8OM3 - chains D and r of the 35 polymer chains in the assembly; structure by electron microscopy, 2.87 A resolution.

# Chain D
Name: 37S ribosomal protein NAM9, mitochondrial
Organism: Saccharomyces cerevisiae
Reference sequence: P27929 (NAM9_YEAST); numbering as in UniProt (aligned over 1-486)
Amino-acid sequence (486 residues; numbered 1 to 486; the number before each row is that of its first residue):
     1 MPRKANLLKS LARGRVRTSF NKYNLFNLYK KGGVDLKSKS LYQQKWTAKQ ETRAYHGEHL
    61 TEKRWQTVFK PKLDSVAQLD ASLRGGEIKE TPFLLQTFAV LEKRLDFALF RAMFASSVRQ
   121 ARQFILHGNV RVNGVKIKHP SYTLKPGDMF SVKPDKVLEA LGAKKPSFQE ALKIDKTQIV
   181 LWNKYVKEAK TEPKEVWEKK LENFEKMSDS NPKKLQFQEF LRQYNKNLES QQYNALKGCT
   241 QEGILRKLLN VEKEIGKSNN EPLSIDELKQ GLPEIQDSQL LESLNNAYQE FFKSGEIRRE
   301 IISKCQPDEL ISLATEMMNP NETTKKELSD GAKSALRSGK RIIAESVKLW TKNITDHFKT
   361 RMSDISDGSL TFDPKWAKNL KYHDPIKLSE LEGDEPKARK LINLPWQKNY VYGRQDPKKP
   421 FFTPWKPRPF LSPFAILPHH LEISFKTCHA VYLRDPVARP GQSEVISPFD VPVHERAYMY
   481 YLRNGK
Disordered / not traced: 1, 225-368

# Chain r
Molecule: 15S mitochondrial rRNA
Organism: Saccharomyces cerevisiae
Sequence (1647 nucleotides; row label = number of the first residue in the row; note: 2 numbers in that range are skipped by the numbering (no residue carries them; nothing is unmodelled there)):
     1 GUAAAAAAUU UAUAAGAAUA UGAUGUUGGU UCAGAUUAAG CGCUAAAUAA GGACAUGACA
    61 CAUGCGAAUC AUACGUUUAU UAUUGAUAAG AUAAUAAAUA UGUGGUGUAA ACGUGAGUAA
   121 UUUUAUUAGG AAUUAAUGAA CUAUAGAAUA AGCUAAAUAC UUAAUAUAUU AUUAUAUAAA
   181 AAUAAUUUAU AUAAUAAAAA GGAUAUAUAU AUAAUAUAUA UUUAUCUAUA GUCAAGCCAA
   241 UAAUGGUUUA GGUAGUAGGU UUAUUAAGAG UUAAACCUAG CCAACGAUCC AUAAUCGAUA
   301 AUGAAAGUUA GAACGAUCAC GUUGACUCUG AAAUAUAGUC AAUAUCUAUA AGAUACAGCA
   361 GUGAGGAAUA UUGGACAAUG AUCGAAAGAU UGAUCCAGUU ACUUAUUAGG AUGAUAUAUA
   421 AAAAUAUUUU AUUUUAUUUA UAAAUAUUAA AUAUUUAUAA UAAUAAUAAU AAUAAUAUAU
   481 AUAUAUAAAU UGAUUAAAAA UAAAAUCCAU AAAUAAUUAA AAUAAUGAUA UUAAUUACCA
   541 UAUAUAUUUU UAUAUGGAUA UAUAUAUUAA UAAUAAUAUU AAUUUUAUUA UUAUUAAUAA
   601 UAUAUUUUAA UAGUCCUGAC UAAUAUUUGU GCCAGCAGUC GCGGUAACAC AAAGAGGGCG
   661 AGCGUUAAUC AUAAUGGUUU AAAGGAUCCG UAGAAUGAAU UAUAUAUUAU AAUUUAGAGU
   721 UAAUAAAAU
   731 UAAUUAAAGA AUUAUAAUAG UAAAGAUGAA AUAAUAAUAA UAAUUAUAAG ACUAAUAUAU
   791 GUGAAAAUAU UAAUUAAAUA UUAACUGACA UUGAGGGAUU AAAACUAGAG UAGCGAAACG
   851 GAUUCGAUAC CCGUGUAGUU CUAGUAGUAA ACUAUGAAUA CAAUUAUUUA UA
   904 UAUAUAUUAU AUAUAAAUAA UAAAUGAAAA UGAAAGUAUU CCACCUGAAG AGUACGUUAG
   964 CAAUAAUGAA ACUCAAAACA AUAGACGGUU ACAGACUUAA GCAGUGGAGC AUGUUAUUUA
  1024 AUUCGAUAAU CCACGACUAA CCUUACCAUA UUUUGAAUAU UAUAAUAAUU AUUAUAAUUA
  1084 UUAUAUUACA GGCGUUACAU UGUUGUCUUU AGUUCGUGCU GCAAAGUUUU AGAUUAAGUU
  1144 CAUAAACGAA CAAAACUCCA UAUAUAUAAU UUUAAUUAUA UAUAAUUUUA UAUUAUUUAU
  1204 UAAUAUAAAG AAAGGAAUUA AGACAAAUCA UAAUGAUCCU UAUAAUAUGG GUAAUAGACG
  1264 UGCUAUAAUA AAAUGAUAAU AAAAUUAUAU AAAAUAUAUU UAAUUAUAUU UAAUUAAUAA
  1324 UAUAAAACAU UUUAAUUUUU AAUAUAUUUU UUUAUUAUAU AUUAAUAUGA AUUAUAAUCU
  1384 GAAAUUCGAU UAUAUGAAAA AAGAAUUGCU AGUAAUACGU AAAUUAGUAU GUUACGGUGA
  1444 AUAUUCUAAC UGUUUCGCAC UAAUCACUCA UCACGCGUUG AAACAUAUUA UUAUCUUAUU
  1504 AUUUAUAUAA UAUUUUUUAA UAAAUAUUAA UAAUUAUUAA UUUAUAUUUA UUUAUAUCAG
  1564 AAAUAAUAUG AAUUAAUGCG AAGUUGAAAU ACAGUUACCG UAGGGGAACC UGCGGUGGGC
  1624 UUAUAAAUAU CUUAAAUAUU CUUACA
Disordered / not traced: 1-11, 168-193, 210-215, 423-475, 546-547, 561-602, 764-768, 909-911, 1075-1078, 1529-1536
Ion coordination: K+ site 1: U19, G28, G29; Mg2+ site 1 near A33 (its only coordinating residue here); Mg2+ site 2 near G40 (its only coordinating residue here); Mg2+ site 3: A55, U56, G115; K+ site 2: U72, A73, A385; Mg2+ site 4 near A110 (its only coordinating residue here); Mg2+ site 5 near G113 (its only coordinating residue here); K+ site 3: G113, C359; K+ site 4: G115, G117, A294; Mg2+ site 6: A116, G117, A294; Mg2+ site 7: U149, G201; Mg2+ site 8: A159, C160; 22 more K+ sites not listed; 56 more Mg2+ sites not listed

# Interface between chain D and chain r
Contacting residue pairs - 126 pairs, chain D then chain r:
  Pro2(D) - U407(r)  phosphate contact
  Pro2(D) - A408(r)  phosphate contact
  Lys4(D) - A612(r)  salt bridge to the phosphate
  Leu7(D) - A500(r)  phosphate contact
  Leu7(D) - A502(r)  phosphate contact
  Leu8(D) - A502(r)  hydrogen bond to the phosphate
  Lys9(D) - G413(r)  hydrogen bond to the base
  Lys9(D) - U501(r)  hydrogen bond to the sugar
  Lys9(D) - A502(r)  hydrogen bond to the phosphate
  Ser10(D) - U501(r)  phosphate contact
  Ser10(D) - A502(r)  hydrogen bond to the phosphate
  Leu11(D) - U501(r)  hydrogen bond to the phosphate
  Ala12(D) - A499(r)  phosphate contact
  Arg13(D) - G656(r)  salt bridge to the phosphate
  Arg13(D) - G657(r)  salt bridge to the phosphate
  Phe20(D) - U412(r)  phosphate contact
  Asn21(D) - U412(r)  hydrogen bond to the phosphate
  Lys22(D) - G413(r)  salt bridge to the phosphate
  Lys22(D) - A414(r)  salt bridge to the phosphate
  Tyr23(D) - A414(r)  hydrogen bond to the phosphate
  Tyr23(D) - U501(r)  base contact
  Leu41(D) - A15(r)  base contact
  Tyr42(D) - U621(r)  sugar contact
  Tyr42(D) - A622(r)  phosphate contact
  Gln43(D) - A622(r)  hydrogen bond to the phosphate
  Lys45(D) - A15(r)  hydrogen bond to the base
  Trp46(D) - A622(r)  hydrogen bond to the sugar
  Trp46(D) - G658(r)  hydrogen bond to the phosphate
  Lys49(D) - C659(r)  salt bridge to the phosphate
  Gln50(D) - G657(r)  hydrogen bond to the phosphate
  Gln50(D) - G658(r)  hydrogen bond to the phosphate
  Thr61(D) - G660(r)  phosphate contact
  Thr61(D) - A661(r)  phosphate contact
  Glu62(D) - C659(r)  phosphate contact
  Glu62(D) - G660(r)  hydrogen bond to the phosphate
  Lys63(D) - C659(r)  phosphate contact
  Lys63(D) - G660(r)  hydrogen bond to the phosphate
  Lys63(D) - C663(r)  salt bridge to the phosphate
  Arg64(D) - A405(r)  salt bridge to the phosphate
  Arg64(D) - U406(r)  salt bridge to the phosphate
  Lys72(D) - A12(r)  base contact
  Ser116(D) - A411(r)  sugar contact
  Ser117(D) - G410(r)  phosphate contact
  Ser117(D) - A411(r)  hydrogen bond to the phosphate
  Arg119(D) - G410(r)  salt bridge to the phosphate
  Gln120(D) - G410(r)  sugar contact
  Gln120(D) - A411(r)  hydrogen bond to the sugar
  Arg122(D) - U407(r)  salt bridge to the phosphate
  Arg122(D) - A408(r)  salt bridge to the phosphate
  Arg122(D) - G410(r)  salt bridge to the phosphate
  Gln123(D) - A408(r)  hydrogen bond to the phosphate
  Gln123(D) - G409(r)  hydrogen bond to the phosphate
  Gln123(D) - G410(r)  hydrogen bond to the phosphate
  Leu126(D) - U407(r)  phosphate contact
  Leu126(D) - A408(r)  phosphate contact
  His127(D) - A509(r)  hydrogen bond to the sugar
  His127(D) - U510(r)  sugar contact
  Arg131(D) - U549(r)  base contact
  Arg131(D) - U550(r)  salt bridge to the phosphate
  Asn133(D) - U548(r)  base contact
  Gly134(D) - U548(r)  hydrogen bond to the base
  Gly134(D) - U549(r)  hydrogen bond to the sugar
  Gly134(D) - U550(r)  phosphate contact
  Lys136(D) - U536(r)  salt bridge to the phosphate
  Lys138(D) - U535(r)  salt bridge to the phosphate
  Pro140(D) - U407(r)  phosphate contact
  Lys156(D) - C508(r)  sugar contact
  Lys156(D) - A509(r)  sugar contact
  Glu159(D) - C508(r)  hydrogen bond to the sugar
  Lys164(D) - U412(r)  sugar contact
  Lys164(D) - U506(r)  hydrogen bond to the sugar
  Lys164(D) - C507(r)  hydrogen bond to the sugar
  Lys165(D) - C507(r)  phosphate contact
  Lys165(D) - C508(r)  salt bridge to the phosphate
  Ser167(D) - U506(r)  phosphate contact
  Ser167(D) - C507(r)  phosphate contact
  Glu170(D) - U506(r)  hydrogen bond to the sugar
  Lys173(D) - U417(r)  salt bridge to the phosphate
  Thr177(D) - U482(r)  base contact
  Val180(D) - A420(r)  base contact
  Leu181(D) - A479(r)  sugar contact
  Leu181(D) - U482(r)  base contact
  Trp182(D) - U476(r)  base contact
  Trp182(D) - U478(r)  sugar contact
  Trp182(D) - A479(r)  sugar contact
  Asn183(D) - A421(r)  base contact
  Lys184(D) - A420(r)  hydrogen bond to the base
  Tyr185(D) - U478(r)  hydrogen bond to the phosphate
  Tyr185(D) - A479(r)  sugar contact
  Lys187(D) - A421(r)  sugar contact
  Trp197(D) - A477(r)  base contact
  Lys200(D) - A477(r)  hydrogen bond to the sugar
  Lys200(D) - U478(r)  salt bridge to the phosphate
  Lys200(D) - A479(r)  salt bridge to the phosphate
  Lys213(D) - U480(r)  hydrogen bond to the base
  Phe220(D) - A477(r)  sugar contact
  Phe220(D) - U478(r)  base contact
  Tyr224(D) - A477(r)  stacking on the base
  Asp373(D) - A477(r)  hydrogen bond to the base
  Lys375(D) - A477(r)  base contact
  Trp376(D) - A477(r)  base contact
  Asn379(D) - A477(r)  base contact
  Leu380(D) - U476(r)  sugar contact
  Leu380(D) - U478(r)  phosphate contact
  Lys381(D) - U476(r)  hydrogen bond to the base
  Tyr382(D) - A421(r)  stacking on the base
  His383(D) - U476(r)  base contact
  Pro385(D) - A422(r)  base contact
  Asn403(D) - U476(r)  base contact
  Leu404(D) - U476(r)  base contact
  Pro405(D) - U476(r)  base contact
  Pro405(D) - A477(r)  phosphate contact
  Pro405(D) - U478(r)  hydrogen bond to the base
  Trp406(D) - U478(r)  sugar contact
  Trp406(D) - A479(r)  stacking on the base
  Lys408(D) - U476(r)  salt bridge to the phosphate
  Arg428(D) - A411(r)  hydrogen bond to the phosphate
  Arg428(D) - U412(r)  salt bridge to the phosphate
  His449(D) - U549(r)  base contact
  Met479(D) - A15(r)  hydrogen bond to the base
  Arg483(D) - A15(r)  hydrogen bond to the sugar
  Arg483(D) - G34(r)  sugar contact
  Asn484(D) - G34(r)  hydrogen bond to the phosphate
  Asn484(D) - A35(r)  hydrogen bond to the phosphate
  Lys486(D) - A33(r)  hydrogen bond to the sugar
  Lys486(D) - G34(r)  sugar contact
Other interface residues (no listed pair), chain D (90 interface residues in all): Arg3, Ala5, Arg15, Ser40, Val135, Gln178, Phe204, Phe217, Lys418, Pro420, Gly485
Other interface residues (no listed pair), chain r (52 interface residues in all): A498, A604, C620

# Summary
Chain D and chain r form an interface of 90 and 52 residues respectively, with 41 hydrogen bonds, 22 salt
bridges and 3 aromatic stacking contacts. Polar contacts include Lys9(D)-G413(r), Lys45(D)-A15(r) and
Gly134(D)-U548(r). U19(r), G28(r) and G29(r) form the K+ site 1.
Here chain D is 37S ribosomal protein NAM9, mitochondrial and chain r is 15S mitochondrial rRNA, both from
Saccharomyces cerevisiae. Entry 8OM3 (Small subunit of yeast mitochondrial ribosome in complex with IF3/Aim23)
was determined by electron microscopy, deposited together with 8OM2 and 8OM4.
